PDB entry 2OJW | X-ray diffraction, 2.05 A resolution | chains C and D of the 5 polymer chains in the assembly

Chain C (and D):
Molecule: Glutamine synthetase
Organism: Homo sapiens
Notes: EC 6.3.1.2; chain D of this document is another copy of the same molecule, construct and numbering; everything in this record applies to it too
UniProtKB: P15104 (GLNA_HUMAN); residues 5-365 here correspond to UniProt positions 4-364 (UniProt number = residue number - 1)
Chain sequence (384 residues; row label = number of the first residue in the row; numbers below 1 keep their minus sign (Met-18 is residue -18)):
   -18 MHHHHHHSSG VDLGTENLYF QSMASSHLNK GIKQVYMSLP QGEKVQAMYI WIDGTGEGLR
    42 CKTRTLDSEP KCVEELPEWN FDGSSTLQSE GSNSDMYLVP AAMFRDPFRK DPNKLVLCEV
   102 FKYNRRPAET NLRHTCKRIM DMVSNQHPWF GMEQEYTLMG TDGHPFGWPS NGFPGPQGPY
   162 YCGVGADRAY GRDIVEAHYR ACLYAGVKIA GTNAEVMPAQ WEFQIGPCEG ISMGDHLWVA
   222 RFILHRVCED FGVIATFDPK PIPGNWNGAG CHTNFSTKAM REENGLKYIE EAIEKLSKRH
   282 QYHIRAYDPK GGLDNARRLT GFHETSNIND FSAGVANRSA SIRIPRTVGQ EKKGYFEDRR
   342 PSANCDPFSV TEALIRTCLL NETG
Unresolved in the structure: -18 to -2, 303-305 (chain D: -18 to -1, 302-305)
Differences from the reference sequence: expression tag (-18 to 4)
Ion coordination: Mn2+ site 1: Glu134, Glu338 (together with ADP, phosphate ion); Mn2+ site 2: Glu134, Glu203 (together with ADP, phosphate ion); Mn2+ site 3: Glu136, Glu196, Glu203 (together with phosphate ion); Mn2+ site 4: Glu196 (together with phosphate ion)
Ligand contacts: ADP (adenosine-5'-diphosphate): Trp130, Phe131, Gly132, Met133, Glu134, Ala191, Glu203, Gln205, Ile206, Gly207, Pro208, Asn255, Phe256, Ser257, Arg262, Arg319, Arg324, Gly335, Tyr336, Glu338
Reported in the primary citation:
  - binding site for ADP: Ser257
  - binding site for phosphate ion: Arg319

How chain C and chain D interact:
Contacting residue pairs (105):
  Leu-1(C) with Gly156(D)
  Tyr0(C) with Gly156(D); Pro157(D), hydrogen bond (side chain-backbone); Pro160(D), hydrophobic; Tyr161(D)
  Phe1(C) with Asp168(D)
  Gln2(C) with Asp168(D)
  Ser3(C) with Gly148(D), hydrogen bond (side chain-backbone); Ala167(D), hydrogen bond (backbone-backbone); Tyr171(D)
  Ala5(C) with Phe147(D); Gly148(D)
  Ser6(C) with Phe147(D); Tyr171(D); Gly172(D), hydrogen bond (side chain-backbone); Asp174(D)
  Leu9(C) with Phe147(D), hydrophobic; Asp174(D); Ile175(D), hydrophobic; Phe232(D)
  Asn10(C) with Lys11(D); Phe232(D)
  Lys11(C) with Asp174(D), salt bridge
  Ile13(C) with Lys11(D); Asp231(D); Phe232(D), hydrophobic
  Lys14(C) with Asp174(D); Glu177(D); Phe232(D)
  Val16(C) with Gln15(D)
  Tyr17(C) with Phe89(D); Ala178(D), hydrophobic; Arg181(D); Val228(D); Asp231(D), hydrogen bond
  Met18(C) with Glu177(D); Arg181(D), hydrogen bond (backbone-side chain)
  Leu20(C) with Pro88(D); Lys91(D); Arg181(D), hydrogen bond (backbone-side chain); Tyr185(D), hydrophobic
  Pro21(C) with Tyr185(D)
  Gln22(C) with Arg181(D), hydrogen bond; Leu184(D)
  Lys25(C) with Leu184(D)
  Gln27(C) with Tyr180(D)
  Trp32(C) with Cys163(D), hydrophobic
  Leu40(C) with Val165(D)
  Arg41(C) with Gly159(D), hydrogen bond (side chain-backbone); Pro160(D); Tyr162(D), hydrogen bond (side chain-backbone); Cys163(D)
  Cys42(C) with Cys163(D), hydrogen bond (backbone-backbone)
  Lys43(C) with Cys163(D); Thr193(D); Asn194(D)
  Thr44(C) with Tyr180(D); Gly192(D); Thr193(D), hydrogen bond (backbone-backbone)
  Arg45(C) with Tyr180(D); Ala191(D)
  Thr46(C) with Tyr180(D), hydrogen bond; Ile190(D), hydrogen bond (side chain-backbone); Ala191(D), hydrogen bond (backbone-backbone); Gly192(D)
  Phe62(C) with Tyr162(D); Arg319(D)
  Asp63(C) with Tyr162(D), hydrogen bond (backbone-side chain); Arg319(D), salt bridge
  Ser66(C) with Gly159(D); Tyr162(D); Val197(D)
  Thr67(C) with Tyr162(D)
  Gly72(C) with Ala317(D); Asn318(D); Arg319(D), hydrogen bond (backbone-backbone); Ser320(D)
  Ser73(C) with Ala317(D); Asn318(D)
  Asn74(C) with Ala317(D); Arg327(D), hydrogen bond
  Ser75(C) with Ala317(D), hydrogen bond (backbone-backbone); Arg319(D), hydrogen bond
  Asp76(C) with Ala317(D); Arg319(D), salt bridge; Arg324(D), salt bridge; Pro326(D); Arg327(D), hydrogen bond (backbone-side chain)
  Tyr78(C) with Arg327(D)
  Arg90(C) with Glu177(D), salt bridge; Arg181(D), hydrogen bond (backbone-side chain)
  Asn94(C) with Arg181(D)
  Tyr104(C) with Arg327(D)
  Arg106(C) with Gln331(D), hydrogen bond
  His226(C) with Val165(D)
  Arg227(C) with Val165(D); Arg173(D)
  Glu230(C) with Val165(D); Gly166(D), hydrogen bond (side chain-backbone); Ala167(D); Ala170(D); Arg173(D), salt bridge
  Gly233(C) with Ala167(D)
  Val234(C) with Ala167(D)
  Ile235(C) with Asp168(D)
Also at the interface, not in a pair above, chain C (50 interface residues in all): Asn61, Phe223
Also at the interface, not in a pair above, chain D (57 interface residues in all): Trp149, Gln158, Gly164, Ala182, Lys189, Gln205, Arg227, Val234, Val316, Thr328

In short:
The interface between chain C and chain D involves 50 residues on one side and 57 on the other; the contacts
include 24 hydrogen bonds and 6 salt bridges. Among the polar pairs are Lys11(C)-Asp174(D), Asp63(C)-Arg319(D)
and Asp76(C)-Arg319(D). The paper reports a binding site for ADP at Ser257(C); a binding site for phosphate
ion at Arg319(C).
Chain C and chain D are both Glutamine synthetase (Homo sapiens); the structure, Crystal structure of human
glutamine synthetase in complex with ADP and phosphate, was determined by X-ray diffraction together with 2UU7
and 2QC8 from the same study.
